PDB entry 8BXY | X-ray diffraction, 1.45 A resolution | chain A

[Chain A]
Protein: Type 1 fimbrin D-mannose specific adhesin
Organism: Escherichia coli K-12
UniProt: P08191 (FIMH_ECOLI); residues 1-158 here correspond to UniProt positions 22-179 (UniProt number = residue number + 21)
Amino-acid sequence (158 residues; numbered 1 to 158; the number before each row is that of its first residue):
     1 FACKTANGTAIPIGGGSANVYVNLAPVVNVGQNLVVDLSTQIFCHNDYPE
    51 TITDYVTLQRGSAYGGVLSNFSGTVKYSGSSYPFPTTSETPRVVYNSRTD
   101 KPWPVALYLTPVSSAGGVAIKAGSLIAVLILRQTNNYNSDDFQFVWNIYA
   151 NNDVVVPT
Disulfide bonds: C3-C44
Ion coordination: Ni2+: H45, D47

[In short]
H45 and D47 form the Ni2+ site.
Chain A is Type 1 fimbrin D-mannose specific adhesin (Escherichia coli K-12); the structure, FimH in complex
with alpha1,6 core-fucosylated oligomannose-3, crystallized in the trigonal space group, was determined by
X-ray diffraction, deposited together with 8BY3, 7QUO and 7BHD.
